4J5V - chains A and B; structure by X-ray diffraction, 2.15 A resolution.

[Chain A]
Molecule: RNA silencing suppressor p19
From: Tomato bushy stunt virus
Reference sequence: P69517 (P19_TBSVK); residues 5-127 here correspond to UniProt positions 27-149 (UniProt number = residue number + 22)
Chain sequence (127 residues; row label = number of the first residue in the row):
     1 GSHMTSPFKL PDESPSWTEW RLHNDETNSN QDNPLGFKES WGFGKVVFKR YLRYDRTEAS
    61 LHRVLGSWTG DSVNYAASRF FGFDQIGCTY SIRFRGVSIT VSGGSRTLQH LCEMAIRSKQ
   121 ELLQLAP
Unresolved in the structure: 1-3, 28-29
Differences from the reference sequence: expression tag (1-4)

[Chain B]
Molecule: 19-nt RNA strand
Sequence (19 nucleotides; each row starts with the number of its first residue):
   201 CAGCAGCAGC CCGCCGCCG

[Chain A / chain B interface]
Residue-residue contacts (17):
  Ser14(A) with C201(B), sugar contact
  Pro15(A) with C201(B), hydrogen bond to the sugar
  Trp17(A) with C201(B), base contact
  Trp20(A) with C201(B), hydrogen bond to the phosphate
  Pro34(A) with C201(B), phosphate contact
  Lys38(A) with C201(B), salt bridge to the phosphate; A202(B), salt bridge to the phosphate
  Tyr51(A) with C201(B), hydrogen bond to the phosphate
  Gln85(A) with G213(B), hydrogen bond to the sugar; C214(B), hydrogen bond to the phosphate
  Ile86(A) with G213(B), sugar contact
  Gly87(A) with G213(B), hydrogen bond to the sugar
  Ser102(A) with C211(B), sugar contact; C212(B), hydrogen bond to the sugar
  Gly103(A) with C212(B), sugar contact; G213(B), sugar contact
  Gly104(A) with G213(B), sugar contact
Interface residues without a listed pair, chain A (18 interface residues in all): Ser16, Leu35, Gly36, Asp84, Cys88

[Summary]
Chain A and chain B form an interface of 18 and 6 residues respectively, with 7 hydrogen bonds and 2 salt
bridges. Among the polar pairs are Pro15(A)-C201(B), Gln85(A)-G213(B) and Gly87(A)-G213(B).
Chain A is RNA silencing suppressor p19 (Tomato bushy stunt virus) and chain B is a 19-nt RNA strand; the
structure, Crystal structure of p19 in complex with double-helical RNA 19mer p(CAG)3C(CCG)3, was determined by
X-ray diffraction.
